7Y6P - chains A and Q of the 24 polymer chains in the assembly; structure by electron microscopy, 3.30 A resolution.

== Chain A (and Q) ==
Name: Bacterioferritin
Source organism: Streptomyces coelicolor
Notes: EC 1.16.3.1; chain Q of this document is another copy of the same molecule, construct and numbering; everything in this record applies to it too
Reference sequence: Q9S2N0 (BFR_STRCO); numbering as in UniProt (aligned over 1-158)
Chain sequence (158 residues; row label = number of the first residue in the row):
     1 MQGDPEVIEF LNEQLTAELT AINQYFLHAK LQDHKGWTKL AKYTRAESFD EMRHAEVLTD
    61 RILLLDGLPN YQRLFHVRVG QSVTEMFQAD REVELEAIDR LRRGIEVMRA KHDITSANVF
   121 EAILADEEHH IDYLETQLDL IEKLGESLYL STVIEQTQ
Metal / ion sites: Fe2+: E18, E51, H54, E127; Fe ion near E51 (its only coordinating residue here)
Small-molecule neighbours: heme (HEM): L19, I22, N23, F26, F49, M52, R53, A55, E56, Y71
What the authors report for this chain:
  - mutagenesis - K42A: decreased binding to Fe ion

== How chain A and chain Q interact ==
Residue-residue contacts (10):
  R102(A) - H112(Q)  hydrogen bond (side chain-backbone)
  E106(A) - H112(Q)
  R109(A) - R109(Q)
  E121(A) - R109(Q)  salt bridge
  E121(A) - I114(Q)
  E128(A) - M1(Q)
  E128(A) - R61(Q)  salt bridge
  E128(A) - T115(Q)  hydrogen bond
  I131(A) - M1(Q)  hydrophobic
  E135(A) - M1(Q)
Also at the interface, not in a pair above, chain A (10 interface residues in all): I105, L124, D132
Also at the interface, not in a pair above, chain Q (9 interface residues in all): L64, D113, N118

== In short ==
10 residues of chain A face 9 of chain Q across their interface, with 2 hydrogen bonds and 2 salt bridges.
Among the polar pairs are E121(A)-R109(Q), E128(A)-R61(Q) and R102(A)-H112(Q). Chain A binds heme. The paper
reports that K42A of chain A reduces binding to Fe ion.
Chain A and chain Q are both Bacterioferritin (Streptomyces coelicolor); the structure, Cryo-EM structure if
bacterioferritin holoform, was determined by electron microscopy together with 8JAX, 8JB0, 7Y6F, 7Y6G and 5XX9
from the same study.
